PDB entry 4TR9 | X-ray diffraction, 2.11 A resolution | chains B and G of the 10 polymer chains in the assembly

== Chain B ==
Molecule: Fructose-bisphosphate aldolase
From: Plasmodium falciparum
Notes: EC 4.1.2.13
Reference sequence: Q7KQL9 (ALF_PLAF7); residues 0-368 here correspond to UniProt positions 1-369 (UniProt number = residue number + 1)
Chain sequence (369 residues; row label = number of the first residue in the row; numbering starts at 0):
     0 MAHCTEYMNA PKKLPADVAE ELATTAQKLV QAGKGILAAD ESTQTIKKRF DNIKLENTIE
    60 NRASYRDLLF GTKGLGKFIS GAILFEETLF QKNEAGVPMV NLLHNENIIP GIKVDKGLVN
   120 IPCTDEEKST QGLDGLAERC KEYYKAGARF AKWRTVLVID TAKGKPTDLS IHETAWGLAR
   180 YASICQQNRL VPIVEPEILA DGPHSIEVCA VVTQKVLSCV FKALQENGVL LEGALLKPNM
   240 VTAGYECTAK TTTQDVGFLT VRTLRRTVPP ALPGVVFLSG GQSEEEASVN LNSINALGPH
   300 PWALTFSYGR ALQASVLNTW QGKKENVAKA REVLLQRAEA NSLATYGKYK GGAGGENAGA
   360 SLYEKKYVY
Not modelled in the structure: 0-4, 352-368
Curated features (UniProtKB/Swiss-Prot):
  - active site: Glu194 (Proton acceptor), Lys236 (Schiff-base intermediate with dihydroxyacetone phosphate)
  - binding site (dihydroxyacetone phosphate): Asp39, Lys151, Lys236, Ser278, Gly279, Gly308, Arg309
  - binding site (D-glyceraldehyde 3-phosphate): Ser41, Thr44, Lys112, Glu194
  - binding site (beta-D-fructose 1,6-bisphosphate): Arg48, Ser278 to Gly280, Ser306, Arg309
  - site: Tyr368 (Necessary for preference for fructose 1,6-bisphosphate over fructose 1-phosphate)
Small-molecule neighbours: TRAP (38D; N'-[(E)-(2,4-dichlorophenyl)methylidene]-3,4-dihydroxybenzohydrazide): Asp39, Glu40, Ser41, Thr44, Lys47, Lys112, Lys151, Arg153
Reported in the primary citation:
  - binding site for TRAP: Glu40, Thr44, Lys47, Arg48, Leu117

== Chain G ==
Molecule: Ala-ala-ala-ser-leu-tyr-glu-lys-lys-ala-ala
From: Plasmodium falciparum 3D7
Chain sequence (11 residues; row label = number of the first residue in the row):
     6 AAASLYEKKA A

== How chain B and chain G interact ==
Pairs across the interface - 14 pairs, chain B then chain G:
  Phe257(B) - Tyr11(G)  hydrophobic
  Val260(B) - Tyr11(G)  hydrophobic
  Arg261(B) - Tyr11(G)
  Arg264(B) - Ser9(G)
  Arg264(B) - Tyr11(G)
  Arg264(B) - Glu12(G)  salt bridge
  Ala295(B) - Leu10(G)
  Leu296(B) - Ser9(G)
  Leu296(B) - Leu10(G)
  Leu296(B) - Tyr11(G)  hydrogen bond (backbone-backbone)
  Gly297(B) - Ser9(G)
  Gly297(B) - Leu10(G)
  Pro298(B) - Ser9(G)
  Pro300(B) - Ala6(G)  hydrophobic
Other interface residues (no listed pair), chain G (6 interface residues in all): Ala8

== Summary ==
9 residues of chain B face 6 of chain G across their interface; the contacts include 1 hydrogen bond and 1
salt bridge. Polar contacts include Arg264(B)-Glu12(G) and Leu296(B)-Tyr11(G). Bound to chain B: TRAP. From
the paper: a binding site for TRAP at Glu40(B), Thr44(B) and Lys47(B) among others.
Chain B is Fructose-bisphosphate aldolase (Plasmodium falciparum) and chain G is
Ala-ala-ala-ser-leu-tyr-glu-lys-lys-ala-ala (Plasmodium falciparum 3D7); the structure, Ternary co-crystal
structure of fructose-bisphosphate aldolase from Plasmodium falciparum in complex with TRAP and a small ...,
was determined by X-ray diffraction.
